6N1W - chains 6 and C of the 24 polymer chains in the assembly; structure by electron microscopy, 4.20 A resolution (low resolution: residue-level contacts below are approximate; hydrogen-bond / salt-bridge calls are withheld).

Chain 6:
Molecule: PGT122 Light chain
Source organism: Homo sapiens
Amino-acid sequence (105 residues; each row starts with the number of its first residue; note: 1 number in that range is skipped by the numbering (no residue carries it; nothing is unmodelled there); a row labelled like 67A-67C holds insertion residues (67A, then the next letters in order)):
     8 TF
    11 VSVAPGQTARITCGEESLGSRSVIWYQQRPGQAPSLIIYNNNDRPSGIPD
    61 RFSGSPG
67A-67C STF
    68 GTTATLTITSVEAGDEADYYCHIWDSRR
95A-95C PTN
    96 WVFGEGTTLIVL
Cystine bridges: Cys-23/Cys-88

Chain C:
Molecule: Envelope glycoprotein gp120
Source organism: Human immunodeficiency virus 1
UniProt: Q2N0S6 (Q2N0S6_9HIV1); the construct lacks a stretch of the UniProt sequence and is renumbered around it, so the offset changes along the chain: 31-141 = UniProt 30-140; 150-185 = UniProt 141-176; 187-309 = UniProt 186-308; 312-321 = UniProt 309-318; 2 more segments
Amino-acid sequence (473 residues; each row starts with the number of its first residue; note: 12 numbers in that range are skipped by the numbering (no residue carries them; nothing is unmodelled there); a row labelled like 185A-185I holds insertion residues (185A, then the next letters in order)):
    31 AENLWVTVYYGVPVWKDAETTLFCASDAKAYETEKHNVWATHACVPTDPN
    81 PQEIHLENVTEEFNMWKNNMVEQMHTDIISLWDQSLKPCVKLTPLCVTLQ
   131 CTNVTNNITDD
   150 MRGELKNCSFNMTTELRDKKQKVYSLFYRLDVVQIN
185A-185I ENQGNRSNN
   187 SNKEYRLINCNTSACTQACPKVSFEPIPIHYCAPAGFAILKCKDKKFNGT
   237 GPCPSVSTVQCTHGIKPVVSTQLLLNGSLAEEEVMIRSENITNNAKNILV
   287 QFNTPVQINCTRPNNNTRKSIRI
   312 GPGQAFYATG
  321A D
   322 IIGDIRQAHCNVSKATWNETLGKVVKQLRKHFGNNTIIRFANSSGGDLEV
   372 TTHSFNCGGEFFYCNTSGLFNSTWISN
   400 TSVQGSNSTGSNDSITLPCRIKQIINMWQRIGQCMYAPPIQGVIRCVSNI
   450 TGLILTRDGGSTNSTTETFRPGGGDMRDNWRSELYKYKVVKIEPLGVAPT
   500 RCKRRV
Not modelled in the structure: 185A-185I, 400-410
Sequence notes: conflict Cys-201 (Ile200 in Q2N0S6), Asn-332 (Thr330 in Q2N0S6), Cys-433 (Ala430 in Q2N0S6), Cys-501 (Ala498 in Q2N0S6)
Cystine bridges: Cys-119/Cys-205, Cys-131/Cys-157, Cys-201/Cys-433, Cys-218/Cys-247, Cys-228/Cys-239, Cys-296/Cys-331, Cys-378/Cys-445, Cys-385/Cys-418
Covalently attached groups: N-acetylglucosamine (NAG) linked to Asn-133, Asn-156, Asn-160, Asn-197, Asn-234, Asn-262, Asn-295, Asn-301, Asn-355, Asn-363, Asn-386, Asn-392; glycan linked to Asn-137, Asn-276, Asn-332

How chain 6 and chain C interact:
Contacting residue pairs (15):
  Leu-28(6) with Gly-324(C)
  Gly-29(6) with Gly-324(C); Asp-325(C)
  Ser-30(6) with Asp-325(C)
  Phe-67C(6) with Ile-323(C); Gly-324(C)
  Ser-93(6) with Asp-325(C)
  Arg-94(6) with Thr-135(C); Asn-136(C); Asn-137(C); Ile-322(C); Gly-324(C); Ile-326(C)
  Arg-95(6) with Asn-137(C)
  Pro-95A(6) with Asn-137(C)
Interface residues without a listed pair, chain C (9 interface residues in all): Asp-321A

In short:
The interface between chain 6 and chain C involves 8 residues on one side and 9 on the other. Covalently
linked N-acetylglucosamine: at Asn-133(C), Asn-156(C), Asn-160(C), Asn-197(C), Asn-234(C) and Asn-262(C) and 6
more.
Chain 6 is PGT122 Light chain (Homo sapiens) and chain C is Envelope glycoprotein gp120 (Human
immunodeficiency virus 1); the structure, Cryo-EM structure at 4.2 A resolution of vaccine-elicited antibody
DFPH-a.15 in complex with HIV-1 Env BG505 ..., was determined by electron microscopy together with 6MPH, 6MQC,
6MQE, 6MQM, 6MQR, 6N16 and 4 further entries from the same study.
